7PBP - chains C and D of the 10 polymer chains in the assembly; structure by electron microscopy, 3.20 A resolution.

# Chain C (and D)
Protein: Holliday junction ATP-dependent DNA helicase RuvB
Organism: Streptococcus thermophilus
Notes: EC 3.6.4.12; chain D of this document is another copy of the same molecule, construct and numbering; everything in this record applies to it too
UniProt: A0A2U2MES7 (A0A2U2MES7_STRTR); residue numbers follow UniProt; this construct covers 19-333
Sequence (315 residues; numbered 19 to 333; the number before each row is that of its first residue):
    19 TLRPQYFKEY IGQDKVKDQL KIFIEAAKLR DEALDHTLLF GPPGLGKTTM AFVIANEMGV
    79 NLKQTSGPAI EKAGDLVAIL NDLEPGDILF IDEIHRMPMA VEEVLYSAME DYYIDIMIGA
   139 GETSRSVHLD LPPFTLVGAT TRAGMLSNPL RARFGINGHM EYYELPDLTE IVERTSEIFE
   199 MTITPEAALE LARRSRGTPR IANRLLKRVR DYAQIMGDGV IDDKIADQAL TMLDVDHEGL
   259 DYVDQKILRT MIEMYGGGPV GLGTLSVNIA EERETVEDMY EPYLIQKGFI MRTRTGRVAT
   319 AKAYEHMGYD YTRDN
Unresolved in the structure: 137-140, 332-333 (chain D: 332-333)
Bound ions: Mg2+: Thr66 (together with ATP-gamma-S)
Residues lining bound ligands: ATP-gamma-S (AGS; phosphothiophosphoric acid-adenylate ester): Leu20, Arg21, Pro22, Tyr28, Ile29, Pro61, Gly62, Leu63, Gly64, Lys65, Thr66, Thr67, Thr159, Tyr181, Ile189, Pro217, Arg218, Asn221

# Interface between chain C and chain D
Contacting residue pairs (29; chain C residue first):
  Gln37(C) with Met250(D), hydrogen bond (side chain-backbone)
  Ile40(C) with Met234(D), hydrophobic
  Phe41(C) with Arg226(D); Asp229(D)
  Ala44(C) with Asp229(D); Ile233(D), hydrophobic
  Arg48(C) with Arg228(D); Asp229(D), salt bridge; Gln232(D)
  Asp53(C) with Arg226(D), salt bridge
  Glu121(C) with Arg114(D), salt bridge
  Glu128(C) with Arg218(D), salt bridge
  Thr159(C) with Glu290(D)
  Arg160(C) with Glu290(D), salt bridge
  Ala161(C) with Met297(D), hydrophobic
  Gly162(C) with Thr293(D), hydrogen bond (backbone-side chain); Asp296(D)
  Arg169(C) with Asp296(D); Met297(D)
  Arg171(C) with Arg218(D)
  Phe172(C) with Arg222(D)
  Gly173(C) with Arg222(D); Arg226(D), hydrogen bond (backbone-side chain)
  His177(C) with Val261(D); Glu289(D), salt bridge
  Gln304(C) with Val285(D), hydrogen bond (side chain-backbone); Ala288(D)
  Arg310(C) with Tyr273(D); Thr282(D), hydrogen bond
Also at the interface, not in a pair above, chain C (31 interface residues in all): Lys33, Glu43, Leu47, Glu50, Phe58, Pro60, Met135, Ala170, Ile174, Glu179, Ile303, Arg312
Also at the interface, not in a pair above, chain D (32 interface residues in all): Pro86, Ala87, Glu111, Lys225, Tyr230, Leu251, Tyr260, Gly281, Asn286, Glu292, Tyr298, Thr313

# In short
31 residues of chain C face 32 of chain D across their interface, with 5 hydrogen bonds and 6 salt bridges.
Among the polar pairs are Arg48(C)-Asp229(D), Asp53(C)-Arg226(D) and Glu121(C)-Arg114(D). Bound to chain C:
ATP-gamma-S.
Both chains are Holliday junction ATP-dependent DNA helicase RuvB (Streptococcus thermophilus). Entry 7PBP
(RuvAB branch migration motor complexed to the Holliday junction - RuvB AAA+ state s5 [t2 dataset]) was
determined by electron microscopy together with 7PBL, 7PBM, 7PBN, 7PBO, 7PBQ, 7PBR and 3 further entries from
the same study.
